Entry 1L9A (X-ray diffraction, 2.90 A resolution); this record covers chains B and A.

Chain B:
Molecule: signal recognition particle RNA S domain
Sequence (128 nucleotides; row label = number of the first residue in the row):
   112 GACACUAAGUUCGGCAUCAAUAUGGUGACCUCCCGGGAGCGGGGGACCAC
   162 CAGGUUGCCUAAGGAGGGGUGAACCGGCCCAGGUCGGAAACGGAGCAGGU
   212 CAAAACUCCCGUGCUGAUCAGUAGUGUC
Not modelled in the structure: 173-174
Construct notes: engineered mutation G112 (C in 23932), A113 (G in 23932), U238 (G in 23932), CCC_239 (G in 23932)
Modified positions: CCC (cytidine-5'-phosphate-2',3'-cyclic phosphate) at position 239
Metal / ion sites: Mg2+ site 1 near G164 (its only coordinating residue here); Mg2+ site 2 near G165 (its only coordinating residue here); Mg2+ site 3: U166, U167; Mg2+ site 4: C170, A172; Mg2+ site 5 near U171 (its only coordinating residue here); Mg2+ site 6 near G187 (its only coordinating residue here); Mg2+ site 7 near G193 (its only coordinating residue here); Mg2+ site 8 near A205 (its only coordinating residue here); Mg2+ site 9 near A208 (its only coordinating residue here); Mg2+ site 10 near G210 (its only coordinating residue here); Mg2+ site 11 near A215 (its only coordinating residue here); Mg2+ site 12 near U218 (its only coordinating residue here); 4 more Mg2+ sites not listed

Chain A:
Molecule: Signal recognition particle 19 kDa protein
Organism: Methanocaldococcus jannaschii
UniProtKB: Q58440 (SRP19_METJA); numbering as in UniProt (aligned over 1-87)
Amino-acid sequence (87 residues; each row starts with the number of its first residue):
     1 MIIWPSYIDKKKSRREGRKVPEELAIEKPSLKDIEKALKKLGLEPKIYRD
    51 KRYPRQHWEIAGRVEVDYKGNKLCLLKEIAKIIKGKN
Construct notes: engineered mutation Ala61 (Cys in Q58440), Arg63 (Cys in Q58440), Cys74 (Gln in Q58440), Ala80 (Cys in Q58440)
Metal / ion sites: methyl mercury ion: Tyr68, Cys74

Interface between chain B and chain A:
Residue-residue contacts - 52 pairs, chain B then chain A:
  C140(B) - Arg15(A)  salt bridge to the phosphate
  C141(B) - Ser13(A)  hydrogen bond to the phosphate
  C141(B) - Arg15(A)  salt bridge to the phosphate
  U142(B) - Ser13(A)  phosphate contact
  U142(B) - Arg14(A)  hydrogen bond to the phosphate
  U142(B) - Arg18(A)  salt bridge to the phosphate
  U142(B) - Glu22(A)  sugar contact
  C143(B) - Arg14(A)  salt bridge to the phosphate
  C143(B) - Arg18(A)  salt bridge to the phosphate
  C143(B) - Pro21(A)  phosphate contact
  C143(B) - Glu22(A)  hydrogen bond to the phosphate
  C144(B) - Arg14(A)  salt bridge to the phosphate
  C144(B) - Pro21(A)  phosphate contact
  C144(B) - Lys77(A)  salt bridge to the phosphate
  C145(B) - Leu73(A)  phosphate contact
  G146(B) - Lys19(A)  hydrogen bond to the base
  G146(B) - Asn71(A)  hydrogen bond to the phosphate
  G147(B) - Lys19(A)  base contact
  G147(B) - Lys72(A)  hydrogen bond to the base
  A149(B) - Met1(A)  phosphate contact
  A149(B) - Ile2(A)  hydrogen bond to the phosphate
  A149(B) - Trp4(A)  hydrogen bond to the phosphate
  A149(B) - Tyr7(A)  phosphate contact
  A149(B) - Lys72(A)  salt bridge to the phosphate
  G150(B) - Trp4(A)  phosphate contact
  G150(B) - Tyr7(A)  hydrogen bond to the phosphate
  G150(B) - Tyr53(A)  phosphate contact
  G150(B) - Pro54(A)  sugar contact
  C151(B) - Lys19(A)  base contact
  C151(B) - Arg55(A)  salt bridge to the phosphate
  G194(B) - His57(A)  base contact
  U195(B) - His57(A)  sugar contact
  C196(B) - Arg52(A)  hydrogen bond to the sugar
  C196(B) - Tyr53(A)  sugar contact
  C196(B) - Pro54(A)  base contact
  C196(B) - His57(A)  sugar contact
  G197(B) - Trp4(A)  sugar contact
  G197(B) - Lys51(A)  phosphate contact
  G197(B) - Arg52(A)  hydrogen bond to the phosphate
  G197(B) - Pro54(A)  sugar contact
  G197(B) - Arg63(A)  phosphate contact
  G198(B) - Lys51(A)  salt bridge to the phosphate
  G198(B) - Arg63(A)  salt bridge to the phosphate
  G203(B) - Pro54(A)  base contact
  G204(B) - Pro54(A)  hydrogen bond to the base
  G204(B) - Arg55(A)  sugar contact
  G204(B) - His57(A)  hydrogen bond to the base
  A205(B) - Pro54(A)  sugar contact
  A205(B) - Arg55(A)  hydrogen bond to the sugar
  A205(B) - His57(A)  base contact
  A205(B) - Trp58(A)  sugar contact
  G206(B) - Arg15(A)  salt bridge to the phosphate
Other interface residues (no listed pair), chain A (24 interface residues in all): Glu23

Overview:
20 residues of chain B face 24 of chain A across their interface; the contacts include 14 hydrogen bonds and
12 salt bridges. Polar contacts include G146(B)-Lys19(A), G147(B)-Lys72(A) and G204(B)-Pro54(A). C170(B) and
A172(B) coordinate Mg2+ site 4.
Chain B is signal recognition particle RNA S domain and chain A is Signal recognition particle 19 kDa protein
(Methanocaldococcus jannaschii); the structure, Crystal structure of SRP19 in complex with the S domain of
signal recognition particle RNA, was determined by X-ray diffraction.
